PDB entry 4HMG | X-ray diffraction, 3.00 A resolution | chains A and B of the 6 polymer chains in the assembly

# Chain A
Molecule: Hemagglutinin, chain HA1
Source organism: Influenza A virus
Reference sequence: P03437 (HEMA_IAAIC); residues 1-328 here correspond to UniProt positions 17-344 (UniProt number = residue number + 16)
Chain sequence (328 residues; numbered 1 to 328; the number before each row is that of its first residue):
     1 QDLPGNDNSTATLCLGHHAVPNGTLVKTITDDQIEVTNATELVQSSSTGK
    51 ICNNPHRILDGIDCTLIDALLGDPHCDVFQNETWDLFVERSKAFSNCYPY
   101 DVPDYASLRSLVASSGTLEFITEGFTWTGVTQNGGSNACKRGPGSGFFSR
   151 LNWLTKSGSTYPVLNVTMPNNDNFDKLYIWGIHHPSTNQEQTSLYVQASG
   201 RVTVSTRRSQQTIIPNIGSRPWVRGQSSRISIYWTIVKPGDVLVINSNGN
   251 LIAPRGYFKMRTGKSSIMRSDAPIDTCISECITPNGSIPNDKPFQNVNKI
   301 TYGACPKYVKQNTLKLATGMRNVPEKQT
Sequence notes: conflict Gln226 (Leu242 in P03437)
Cystine bridges: Cys52-Cys277, Cys64-Cys76, Cys97-Cys139, Cys281-Cys305
Glycans and other covalent adducts: N-acetylglucosamine (NAG) linked to Asn38, Asn81, Asn285; glycan linked to Asn165
Residues lining bound ligands: N-acetyl-alpha-neuraminic acid (SIA): Tyr98, Gly134, Gly135, Ser136, Asn137, Trp153, Thr155, His183, Glu190, Leu194, Gln226, Ser228

# Chain B
Molecule: Hemagglutinin, chain HA1
Source organism: Influenza A virus
Reference sequence: P03437 (HEMA_IAAIC); residues 1-175 here correspond to UniProt positions 346-520 (UniProt number = residue number + 345)
Chain sequence (175 residues; row label = number of the first residue in the row):
     1 GLFGAIAGFIENGWEGMIDGWYGFRHQNSEGTGQAADLKSTQAAIDQING
    51 KLNRVIEKTNEKFHQIEKEFSEVEGRIQDLEKYVEDTKIDLWSYNAELLV
   101 ALENQHTIDLTDSEMNKLFEKTRRQLRENAEEMGNGCFKIYHKCDNACIE
   151 SIRNGTYDHDVYRDEALNNRFQIKG
Cystine bridges: Cys144-Cys148
Glycans and other covalent adducts: N-acetylglucosamine (NAG) linked to Asn154

# Interface between chain A and chain B
Pairs across the interface (131):
  Asn8(A) - Asn169(B)
  Ser9(A) - His142(B)  hydrogen bond (backbone-backbone)
  Ser9(A) - Lys143(B)  hydrogen bond (backbone-backbone)
  Ser9(A) - Asn169(B)
  Thr10(A) - Lys139(B)
  Thr10(A) - Ile140(B)
  Thr10(A) - Tyr141(B)
  Thr10(A) - His142(B)
  Ala11(A) - Gln27(B)
  Ala11(A) - Lys139(B)
  Ala11(A) - Ile140(B)  hydrogen bond (backbone-backbone)
  Ala11(A) - Cys144(B)  hydrophobic
  Thr12(A) - His26(B)
  Thr12(A) - Gln27(B)  hydrogen bond (backbone-backbone)
  Thr12(A) - Met133(B)
  Thr12(A) - Phe138(B)
  Leu13(A) - Phe24(B)  hydrophobic
  Leu13(A) - Arg25(B)
  Leu13(A) - His26(B)
  Leu13(A) - Cys137(B)
  Leu13(A) - Phe138(B)  hydrogen bond (backbone-backbone)
  Leu13(A) - Ile152(B)  hydrophobic
  Cys14(A) - Trp14(B)
  Cys14(A) - Gly23(B)
  Cys14(A) - Phe24(B)
  Cys14(A) - Arg25(B)  hydrogen bond (backbone-backbone)
  Cys14(A) - Gly136(B)
  Cys14(A) - Cys137(B)  disulfide
  Leu15(A) - Trp14(B)
  Leu15(A) - Gly23(B)
  Leu15(A) - Phe24(B)  hydrophobic
  Leu15(A) - Met115(B)  hydrophobic
  Leu15(A) - Leu118(B)  hydrophobic
  Leu15(A) - Phe119(B)  hydrophobic
  Leu15(A) - Thr122(B)
  Leu15(A) - Gly136(B)  hydrogen bond (backbone-backbone)
  Leu15(A) - Phe138(B)  hydrophobic
  Gly16(A) - Trp14(B)
  Gly16(A) - Tyr22(B)
  Gly16(A) - Gly23(B)  hydrogen bond (backbone-backbone)
  Gly16(A) - Met115(B)
  His17(A) - Ile6(B)
  His17(A) - Ile10(B)
  His17(A) - Gly13(B)
  His17(A) - Trp14(B)  hydrogen bond (backbone-backbone)
  His17(A) - Trp21(B)
  His17(A) - Tyr22(B)
  His17(A) - Met115(B)
  His18(A) - Trp14(B)
  His18(A) - Met17(B)
  His18(A) - Gly20(B)
  His18(A) - Trp21(B)  hydrogen bond (backbone-backbone)
  Ala19(A) - Trp14(B)  hydrogen bond (backbone-backbone)
  Ala19(A) - Glu15(B)
  Pro21(A) - Glu15(B)
  Val26(A) - Asn104(B)
  Lys27(A) - Glu97(B)  salt bridge
  Lys27(A) - Asn104(B)  hydrogen bond (backbone-side chain)
  Thr28(A) - Ala101(B)
  Thr28(A) - Asn104(B)
  Thr28(A) - Gln105(B)
  Thr28(A) - Ile108(B)
  Ile29(A) - Ala101(B)
  Ile29(A) - Leu102(B)  hydrophobic
  Ile29(A) - Gln105(B)  hydrogen bond (backbone-side chain)
  Thr30(A) - Gln105(B)  hydrogen bond (backbone-side chain)
  Ile34(A) - Ile108(B)  hydrophobic
  Leu42(A) - Ile56(B)  hydrophobic
  Leu42(A) - Val100(B)  hydrophobic
  Arg109(A) - Glu67(B)  salt bridge
  Ser110(A) - His64(B)  hydrogen bond
  Ser114(A) - His64(B)  hydrogen bond
  Lys264(A) - Phe63(B)
  Ser265(A) - His64(B)
  Ser266(A) - His64(B)  hydrogen bond
  Arg269(A) - Glu67(B)  salt bridge
  Asn290(A) - Thr59(B)
  Asp291(A) - Ile56(B)
  Pro293(A) - Val55(B)  hydrophobic
  Pro293(A) - Ile56(B)
  Phe294(A) - Ala96(B)  hydrophobic
  Lys299(A) - Lys68(B)  hydrogen bond (backbone-side chain)
  Lys299(A) - Glu85(B)
  Lys299(A) - Ile89(B)
  Ile300(A) - Lys68(B)
  Ile300(A) - Glu69(B)
  Thr301(A) - Gln65(B)  hydrogen bond (backbone-side chain)
  Tyr302(A) - Lys62(B)
  Tyr302(A) - Phe63(B)
  Gly303(A) - Glu61(B)
  Gly303(A) - Lys62(B)  hydrogen bond (backbone-backbone)
  Gly303(A) - Phe63(B)
  Ala304(A) - Glu61(B)
  Cys305(A) - Asn60(B)
  Lys307(A) - Asn60(B)
  Lys307(A) - Trp92(B)
  Tyr308(A) - Ile89(B)  hydrophobic
  Val309(A) - Trp92(B)
  Val309(A) - Ser93(B)
  Lys310(A) - Ile89(B)
  Lys310(A) - Asp90(B)  salt bridge
  Lys310(A) - Ser93(B)  hydrogen bond (backbone-side chain)
  Gln311(A) - Ser93(B)  hydrogen bond (side chain-backbone)
  Gln311(A) - Glu97(B)  hydrogen bond
  Leu314(A) - Ala96(B)  hydrophobic
  Leu314(A) - Glu97(B)
  Leu314(A) - Val100(B)  hydrophobic
  Lys315(A) - Asn104(B)  hydrogen bond (backbone-side chain)
  Leu316(A) - Leu52(B)  hydrophobic
  Leu316(A) - Glu103(B)
  Leu316(A) - Asn104(B)
  Ala317(A) - Asn104(B)  hydrogen bond (backbone-side chain)
  Ala317(A) - Thr107(B)
  Thr318(A) - Ile48(B)
  Thr318(A) - Leu52(B)
  Gly319(A) - Thr107(B)
  Met320(A) - Ile6(B)  hydrophobic
  Met320(A) - Trp21(B)
  Met320(A) - Tyr22(B)  hydrophobic
  Met320(A) - Thr111(B)
  Val323(A) - Ala7(B)  hydrophobic
  Val323(A) - Glu11(B)
  Val323(A) - Asn12(B)
  Val323(A) - Gly13(B)  hydrogen bond (backbone-backbone)
  Pro324(A) - Glu15(B)
  Glu325(A) - Asn12(B)
  Glu325(A) - Gly13(B)
  Glu325(A) - Trp14(B)
  Glu325(A) - Glu15(B)  hydrogen bond (backbone-side chain)
  Lys326(A) - Glu15(B)  hydrogen bond (backbone-side chain)
  Gln327(A) - Glu15(B)
Also at the interface, not in a pair above, chain A (61 interface residues in all): Val20, Val36, Thr40, His56, Glu280, Arg321
Also at the interface, not in a pair above, chain B (66 interface residues in all): Gly16, Leu99, Ile149
Inter-chain disulfides: Cys14(A)-Cys137(B)

# Summary
Chain A and chain B form an interface of 61 and 66 residues respectively, with 1 disulfide bond, 28 hydrogen
bonds and 4 salt bridges. Polar contacts include Lys27(A)-Glu97(B), Arg109(A)-Glu67(B) and Arg269(A)-Glu67(B).
Chain A binds N-acetyl-alpha-neuraminic acid. Covalently linked N-acetylglucosamine: at Asn38(A), Asn81(A) and
Asn285(A).
Chain A is Hemagglutinin, chain HA1 and chain B is Hemagglutinin, chain HA1, both from Influenza A virus; the
structure, Refinement of the influenza virus hemagglutinin by simulated annealing, was determined by X-ray
diffraction, deposited together with 2HMG, 3HMG and 5HMG.
